Entry 7QG1 (X-ray diffraction, 2.07 A resolution); this record covers chain A.

Chain A:
Name: Interleukin-1 receptor-associated kinase 4
Source organism: Homo sapiens
Notes: EC 2.7.11.1
Reference sequence: Q9NWZ3 (IRAK4_HUMAN); residues 154-460 here = UniProt positions 154-460
Chain sequence (322 residues; each row starts with the number of its first residue):
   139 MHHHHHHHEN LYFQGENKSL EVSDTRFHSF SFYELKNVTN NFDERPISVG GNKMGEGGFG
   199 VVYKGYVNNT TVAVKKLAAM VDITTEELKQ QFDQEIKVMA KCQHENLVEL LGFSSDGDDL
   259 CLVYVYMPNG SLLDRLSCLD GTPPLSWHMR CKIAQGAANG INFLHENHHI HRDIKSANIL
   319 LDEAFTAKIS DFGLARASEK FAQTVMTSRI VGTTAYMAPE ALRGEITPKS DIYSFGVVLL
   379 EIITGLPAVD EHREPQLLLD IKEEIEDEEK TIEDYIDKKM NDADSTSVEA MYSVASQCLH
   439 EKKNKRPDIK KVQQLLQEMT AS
Unresolved in the structure: 139-164, 186-188, 216-227, 253-258, 336-342, 459-460
Differences from the reference sequence: initiating methionine (139); expression tag (140-153)
Modified positions: Thr345 (phosphothreonine; TPO); Ser346 (phosphoserine; SEP)
UniProt features mapped onto this chain:
  - active site: Asp311 (Proton acceptor)
  - binding site (ATP): Met192 to Val200, Lys213, Lys313 to Asn316, Asp329
  - modified residue: Thr342 (Phosphothreonine), Thr345 (Phosphothreonine), Ser346 (Phosphoserine)
  - natural variant: Gly298 (G298D: In IMD67)
  - mutagenesis: Lys213 (K213A: Loss of kinase activity)
Small-molecule neighbours: B8I (methyl 4-[4-[[6-(cyanomethyl)-2-[(1-methylpyrazol-4-yl)amino]-5-oxidanylidene-pyrido[4,3-d]pyrimidin-4-yl]amino]cyclohexyl]piperazine-1-carboxylate): Met192, Gly193, Glu194, Val200, Ala211, Lys213, Val246, Tyr262, Val263, Tyr264, Met265, Pro266, Asn267, Gly268, Ser269, Asp272, Leu277, Leu318, Ser328

Summary:
Bound to chain A: compound B8I. From UniProt: active-site residue Asp311, 15 ATP-binding residues and one
mutagenesis site.
Chain A is Interleukin-1 receptor-associated kinase 4 (Homo sapiens); the structure, IRAK4 in complex with
inhibitor, was determined by X-ray diffraction (same publication as 7QG2, 7QG3 and 7QG5).
